9CZ9 - chains A and F of the 12 polymer chains in the assembly; structure by electron microscopy, 2.43 A resolution.

[Chain A (and F)]
Name: DNA protection during starvation protein
From: Pyrococcus furiosus
Notes: EC 1.16.-.-; chain F of this document is another copy of the same molecule, construct and numbering; everything in this record applies to it too
UniProt: Q8U1L3 (DPS_PYRFU); residue numbers follow UniProt; this construct covers 1-185
Chain sequence (185 residues; row label = number of the first residue in the row):
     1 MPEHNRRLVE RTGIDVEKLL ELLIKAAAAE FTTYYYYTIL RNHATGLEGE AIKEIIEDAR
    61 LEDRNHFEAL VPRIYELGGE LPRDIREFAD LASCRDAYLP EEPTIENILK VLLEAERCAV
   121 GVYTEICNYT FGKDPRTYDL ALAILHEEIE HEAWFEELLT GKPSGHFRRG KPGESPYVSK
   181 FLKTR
Not modelled in the structure: 1-13, 184-185
Swiss-Prot annotation at these positions:
  - binding site (Fe cation): Glu30, His66, Glu116, Glu148, His151
Cystine bridges: Cys94-Cys118
Ion coordination: Fe ion site 1: Glu30, Asp63, His66, Glu148; Fe ion site 2: Asp63, Glu116, Glu148, His151

[Chain A / chain F interface]
Residue-residue contacts (25; chain A residue first):
  Pro72(A) - Ser164(F)
  Pro72(A) - Gly165(F)
  Pro72(A) - His166(F)
  Tyr75(A) - Pro163(F)
  Tyr75(A) - Ser164(F)  hydrogen bond (backbone-side chain)
  Tyr75(A) - Gly165(F)
  Glu76(A) - Ile149(F)
  Glu76(A) - Ser164(F)
  Glu76(A) - His166(F)  salt bridge
  Phe131(A) - Phe131(F)  hydrophobic
  Gly132(A) - Phe131(F)
  Pro135(A) - Tyr138(F)
  Pro135(A) - Leu142(F)  hydrophobic
  Pro135(A) - Leu145(F)  hydrophobic
  Arg136(A) - His146(F)  hydrogen bond
  Arg136(A) - Ile149(F)
  Arg136(A) - Glu150(F)  salt bridge
  Arg136(A) - His166(F)
  Arg136(A) - Tyr177(F)  hydrogen bond
  Asp139(A) - Leu142(F)
  Asp139(A) - His146(F)  salt bridge
  Lys180(A) - Pro176(F)
  Lys180(A) - Tyr177(F)  hydrogen bond (backbone-side chain)
  Phe181(A) - His146(F)
  Phe181(A) - Tyr177(F)
Interface residues without a listed pair, chain A (11 interface residues in all): Arg73

[In short]
11 residues of chain A face 13 of chain F across their interface, with 4 hydrogen bonds and 3 salt bridges.
Polar contacts include Glu76(A)-His166(F), Arg136(A)-Glu150(F) and Asp139(A)-His146(F). From UniProt: 5 Fe
cation-binding residues on chain A.
Both chains are DNA protection during starvation protein (Pyrococcus furiosus). Entry 9CZ9 (Structure of
thioferritin with averaged iron mineral core, from Pyrococcus furiosis) was determined by electron microscopy
(same publication as 9E8S, 9CZ0 and 9CZ8).
